8E8F - chains A and P of the 3 polymer chains in the assembly; structure by X-ray diffraction, 2.14 A resolution.

Chain A:
Protein: DNA polymerase eta
Source organism: Homo sapiens
Notes: EC 2.7.7.7
UniProt: Q9Y253 (POLH_HUMAN); numbering as in UniProt (aligned over 1-432)
Sequence (435 residues; row label = number of the first residue in the row; numbers below 1 keep their minus sign (Gly-2 is residue -2)):
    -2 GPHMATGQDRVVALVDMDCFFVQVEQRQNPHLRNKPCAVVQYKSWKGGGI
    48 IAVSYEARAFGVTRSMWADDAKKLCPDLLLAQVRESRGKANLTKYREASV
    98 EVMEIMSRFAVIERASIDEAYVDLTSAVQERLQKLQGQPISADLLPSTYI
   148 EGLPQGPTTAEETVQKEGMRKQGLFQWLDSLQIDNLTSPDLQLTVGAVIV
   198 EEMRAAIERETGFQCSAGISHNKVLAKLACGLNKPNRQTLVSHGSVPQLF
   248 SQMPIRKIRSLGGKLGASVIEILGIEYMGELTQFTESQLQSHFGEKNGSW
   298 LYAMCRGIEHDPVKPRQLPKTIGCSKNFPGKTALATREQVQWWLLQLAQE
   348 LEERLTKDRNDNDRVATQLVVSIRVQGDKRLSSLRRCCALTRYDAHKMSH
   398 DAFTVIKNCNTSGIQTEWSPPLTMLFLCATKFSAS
Not modelled in the structure: 154-161, 411-412
Sequence notes: expression tag (-2 to 0)
Metal / ion sites: Mn2+ site 1: Asp13, Met14, Asp115 (together with 2'-deoxyguanosine-5'-triphosphate, diphosphate) (shared with DG10(P) of chain P); Mn2+ site 2: Asp13, Asp115, Glu116 (together with 2'-deoxyguanosine-5'-triphosphate) (shared with U9(P), DG10(P) of chain P); Mn2+ site 3: Arg61 (together with 2'-deoxyguanosine-5'-triphosphate, diphosphate)
Ligand contacts: 2'-deoxyguanosine-5'-triphosphate / diphosphate: Asp13, Met14, Asp15, Cys16, Phe17, Phe18, Gln38, Ile48, Ala49, Tyr52, Arg55, Arg61, Leu89, Ile114, Asp115, Glu116, Lys231
Curated features (UniProtKB/Swiss-Prot):
  - binding site (Mg(2+)): Asp13, Met14, Asp115, Glu116
  - binding site (Mn(2+)): Asp13, Met14, Asp115, Glu116
  - binding site (a 2'-deoxyribonucleoside 5'-triphosphate): Arg61
Reported in the primary citation:
  - mutagenesis - S113A (3-fold): decreased catalytic activity on dN primer end

Chain P:
Molecule: 9-nt DNA/RNA hybrid strand
Sequence (9 nucleotides; row label = number of the first residue in the row):
     2 AGCGTCAUG
Metal / ion sites: Mn2+ site 1: U9, DG10 (together with 2'-deoxyguanosine-5'-triphosphate) (shared with Asp13(A), Asp115(A), Glu116(A) of chain A); Mn2+ site 2: DG10 (together with 2'-deoxyguanosine-5'-triphosphate, diphosphate) (shared with Asp13(A), Met14(A), Asp115(A) of chain A)

Interface between chain A and chain P:
Residue-residue contacts (32; chain A residue first):
  Asp13(A) with DG10(P), phosphate contact
  Cys16(A) with DG10(P), phosphate contact
  Phe17(A) with DG10(P), hydrogen bond to the phosphate
  Phe18(A) with DG10(P), hydrogen bond to the phosphate
  Gln38(A) with DG10(P), hydrogen bond to the base
  Ile48(A) with DG10(P), sugar contact
  Ala49(A) with DG10(P), phosphate contact
  Arg61(A) with U9(P), hydrogen bond to the sugar
  Ser113(A) with U9(P), hydrogen bond to the phosphate
  Ile114(A) with DG10(P), sugar contact
  Asp115(A) with U9(P), phosphate contact; DG10(P), phosphate contact
  Glu116(A) with U9(P), phosphate contact
  Lys224(A) with U9(P), salt bridge to the phosphate
  Ile255(A) with DA8(P), phosphate contact
  Ser257(A) with DC7(P), phosphate contact; DA8(P), hydrogen bond to the phosphate
  Leu258(A) with DA8(P), phosphate contact
  Gly259(A) with DA8(P), hydrogen bond to the phosphate
  Gly260(A) with DC7(P), phosphate contact; DA8(P), hydrogen bond to the phosphate
  Lys261(A) with DT6(P), salt bridge to the phosphate; DC7(P), hydrogen bond to the phosphate
  Leu262(A) with DC7(P), hydrogen bond to the phosphate
  Arg377(A) with DC4(P), salt bridge to the phosphate; DG5(P), salt bridge to the phosphate
  Leu381(A) with DC4(P), phosphate contact
  Arg382(A) with DG3(P), salt bridge to the phosphate; DC4(P), hydrogen bond to the phosphate
  Arg383(A) with DG3(P), hydrogen bond to the phosphate; DC4(P), salt bridge to the phosphate
  Cys384(A) with DG3(P), hydrogen bond to the phosphate
Also at the interface, not in a pair above, chain A (29 interface residues in all): Leu89, Arg256, Lys376, Ser379
Also at the interface, not in a pair above, chain P (9 interface residues in all): DA2

Overview:
29 residues of chain A and 9 residues of chain P are in contact, with 13 hydrogen bonds and 6 salt bridges.
Polar pairs include Gln38(A)-DG10(P), Arg61(A)-U9(P) and Phe17(A)-DG10(P). Ligands of chain A:
2'-deoxyguanosine-5'-triphosphate / diphosphate. From the paper: S113A of chain A reduces catalytic activity
on dN primer end.
Chain A is DNA polymerase eta (Homo sapiens) and chain P is a 9-nt DNA/RNA hybrid strand; the structure, Human
DNA polymerase eta-DNA-rU-ended primer ternary mismatch complex:reaction with 10 mM Mn2+ for 120s, was
determined by X-ray diffraction (same publication as 8E85, 8E86, 8E87, 8E88, 8E89, 8E8A and 8 further
entries).
